Entry 7U1H (X-ray diffraction, 2.50 A resolution); this record covers chains B and C.

Chain B (and C):
Protein: Allergen Len c 1.0101
From: Lens culinaris
Notes: chain C of this document is another copy of the same molecule, construct and numbering; everything in this record applies to it too
UniProtKB: Q84UI1 (Q84UI1_LENCU); residues 2-413 here correspond to UniProt positions 1-412 (UniProt number = residue number - 1)
Amino-acid sequence (431 residues; numbered -17 to 413; the number before each row is that of its first residue; numbers below 1 keep their minus sign (Met-17 is residue -17)):
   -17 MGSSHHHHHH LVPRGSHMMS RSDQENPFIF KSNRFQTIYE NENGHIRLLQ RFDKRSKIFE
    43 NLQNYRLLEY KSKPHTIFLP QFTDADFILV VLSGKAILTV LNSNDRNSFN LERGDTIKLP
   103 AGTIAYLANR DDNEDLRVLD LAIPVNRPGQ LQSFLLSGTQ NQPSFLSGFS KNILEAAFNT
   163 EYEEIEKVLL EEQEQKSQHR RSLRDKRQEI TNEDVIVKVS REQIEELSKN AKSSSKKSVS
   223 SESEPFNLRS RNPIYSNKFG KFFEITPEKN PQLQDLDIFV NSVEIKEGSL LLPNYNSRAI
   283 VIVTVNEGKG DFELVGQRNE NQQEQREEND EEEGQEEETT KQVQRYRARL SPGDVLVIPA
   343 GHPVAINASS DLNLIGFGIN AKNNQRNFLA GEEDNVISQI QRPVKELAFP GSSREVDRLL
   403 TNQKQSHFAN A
Not modelled in the structure: -17 to 7, 174-192, 301-322 (chain C: -17 to 7, 174-193, 300-322)
Differences from the reference sequence: expression tag (-17 to 1)

Chain B / chain C interface:
Contacting residue pairs (118; chain B residue first):
  Ile59(B) - Val386(C)  hydrophobic
  Pro62(B) - Val386(C)  hydrophobic
  Phe64(B) - Tyr277(C)  hydrophobic
  Phe64(B) - Gly343(C)
  Asp66(B) - Ala342(C)
  Asp68(B) - Arg280(C)  salt bridge
  Thr81(B) - Gln383(C)  hydrogen bond
  Leu83(B) - Val378(C)  hydrophobic
  Leu83(B) - Gln381(C)
  Leu83(B) - Ile382(C)  hydrophobic
  Asn84(B) - Val378(C)
  Asn84(B) - Gln381(C)
  Ser85(B) - Asn369(C)
  Ser85(B) - Asp376(C)  hydrogen bond
  Ser85(B) - Asn377(C)  hydrogen bond (backbone-backbone)
  Ser85(B) - Val378(C)
  Asn86(B) - Glu375(C)
  Asn86(B) - Asp376(C)  hydrogen bond
  Asn86(B) - Gln381(C)
  Asp87(B) - Gln381(C)
  Arg88(B) - Gln381(C)  hydrogen bond (side chain-backbone)
  Arg88(B) - Ile382(C)
  Arg88(B) - Gln383(C)
  Pro102(B) - Arg280(C)
  Ala103(B) - Ser279(C)
  Gly104(B) - Tyr277(C)  hydrogen bond (backbone-side chain)
  Gly104(B) - Ser279(C)  hydrogen bond (backbone-backbone)
  Gly104(B) - Asn369(C)  hydrogen bond (backbone-side chain)
  Ile106(B) - Tyr277(C)
  Ile106(B) - Val378(C)  hydrophobic
  Tyr108(B) - Ile382(C)
  Tyr108(B) - Gln383(C)  hydrogen bond
  Tyr108(B) - Val386(C)  hydrophobic
  Val127(B) - Asn43(C)  hydrogen bond (backbone-side chain)
  Val127(B) - Arg280(C)
  Val127(B) - Ile282(C)
  Val127(B) - Asn362(C)
  Asn128(B) - Asn43(C)  hydrogen bond (backbone-side chain)
  Asn128(B) - Ile282(C)
  Asn128(B) - Pro341(C)
  Asn128(B) - Ala342(C)  hydrogen bond (side chain-backbone)
  Asn128(B) - His344(C)
  Arg129(B) - Lys39(C)  hydrogen bond (side chain-backbone)
  Arg129(B) - Ile40(C)
  Arg129(B) - Glu42(C)  salt bridge
  Pro130(B) - Glu42(C)
  Pro130(B) - Asn43(C)
  Gln134(B) - Gln299(C)
  Gln134(B) - His344(C)  hydrogen bond
  Ser135(B) - Gln299(C)  hydrogen bond (backbone-side chain)
  Phe136(B) - Val297(C)
  Phe136(B) - Gln299(C)
  Phe136(B) - Gly343(C)
  Phe136(B) - Pro345(C)
  Leu138(B) - Ile379(C)  hydrophobic
  Leu138(B) - Ile382(C)  hydrophobic
  Leu138(B) - Phe391(C)
  Ser139(B) - Ala390(C)
  Gly140(B) - Ala390(C)  hydrogen bond (backbone-backbone)
  Gly140(B) - Phe391(C)
  Gly140(B) - Pro392(C)
  Phe147(B) - Val297(C)
  Phe147(B) - Val325(C)  hydrophobic
  Phe147(B) - Pro345(C)  hydrophobic
  Phe147(B) - Leu371(C)  hydrophobic
  Leu148(B) - Ile379(C)  hydrophobic
  Gly150(B) - Val297(C)
  Gly150(B) - Arg327(C)  hydrogen bond (backbone-side chain)
  Phe151(B) - Pro275(C)  hydrophobic
  Phe151(B) - Glu295(C)
  Phe151(B) - Val297(C)  hydrophobic
  Phe151(B) - Arg327(C)
  Phe151(B) - Pro345(C)  hydrophobic
  Phe151(B) - Ala347(C)  hydrophobic
  Ser152(B) - Glu295(C)  hydrogen bond
  Ser152(B) - Arg327(C)
  Ile155(B) - Leu272(C)  hydrophobic
  Ile155(B) - Glu295(C)
  Ile155(B) - Ala347(C)  hydrophobic
  Ala158(B) - Gln405(C)  hydrogen bond (backbone-side chain)
  Ala158(B) - Asn412(C)
  Ala158(B) - Ala413(C)
  Ala159(B) - Leu274(C)  hydrophobic
  Ala159(B) - Pro275(C)
  Ala159(B) - Ala372(C)
  Ala159(B) - Gln405(C)  hydrogen bond (backbone-side chain)
  Phe160(B) - Leu371(C)
  Phe160(B) - Ala372(C)  hydrophobic
  Phe160(B) - Leu401(C)  hydrophobic
  Phe160(B) - Asn404(C)
  Phe160(B) - Gln405(C)
  Asn161(B) - Asn404(C)  hydrogen bond (side chain-backbone)
  Thr162(B) - Asn404(C)  hydrogen bond
  Glu166(B) - Glu397(C)
  Glu166(B) - Leu401(C)
  Ile167(B) - Leu401(C)  hydrophobic
  Lys169(B) - Pro392(C)
  Lys169(B) - Gly393(C)
  Val170(B) - Phe391(C)
  Val170(B) - Pro392(C)
  Val170(B) - Gly393(C)  hydrogen bond (backbone-backbone)
  Val170(B) - Glu397(C)
  Val170(B) - Val398(C)  hydrophobic
  Val170(B) - Leu401(C)  hydrophobic
  Leu171(B) - Phe391(C)
  Leu171(B) - Pro392(C)
  Leu171(B) - Leu401(C)  hydrophobic
  Leu172(B) - Pro392(C)
  Glu173(B) - Pro392(C)
  Lys200(B) - Leu389(C)
  Val201(B) - Leu389(C)  hydrophobic
  Gln205(B) - Pro385(C)
  Gln205(B) - Leu389(C)
  Glu208(B) - Arg384(C)
  Glu208(B) - Pro385(C)
  Leu209(B) - Gln383(C)
  Leu209(B) - Val386(C)  hydrophobic
  Asp257(B) - Lys364(C)  salt bridge
Interface residues without a listed pair, chain B (56 interface residues in all): Leu61, Ser90, Thr141, Ser149, Val199
Interface residues without a listed pair, chain C (57 interface residues in all): Gly298, Val346, Asn365, Arg368, Gly373, Leu402, Ala411

Summary:
56 residues of chain B face 57 of chain C across their interface, with 23 hydrogen bonds and 3 salt bridges.
Polar contacts include Asp68(B)-Arg280(C), Arg129(B)-Glu42(C) and Asp257(B)-Lys364(C).
Both chains are Allergen Len c 1.0101 (Lens culinaris). Entry 7U1H (Crystal structure of Lens culinaris
vicilin) was determined by X-ray diffraction, deposited together with 7U1J and 7U1I.
